Entry 8PKY (X-ray diffraction, 1.40 A resolution); this record covers chains A and B.

# Chain A (and B)
Name: histidine kinase
Organism: Chloroflexus aggregans
Notes: EC 2.7.13.3; chain B of this document is another copy of the same molecule, construct and numbering; everything in this record applies to it too
UniProt: B8GAY9 (B8GAY9_CHLAD); residue numbers follow UniProt; this construct covers 47-154
Amino-acid sequence (113 residues; numbered 47 to 159; the number before each row is that of its first residue):
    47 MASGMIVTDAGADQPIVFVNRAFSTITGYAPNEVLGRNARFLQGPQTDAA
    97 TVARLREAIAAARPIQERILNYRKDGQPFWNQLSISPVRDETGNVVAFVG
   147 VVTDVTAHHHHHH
Disordered / not traced: 47, 154-159 (chain B: 47, 153-159)
Differences from the reference sequence: conflict Ala85 (Cys in B8GAY9), His154 (Gln in B8GAY9); engineered mutation Val148 (Gln in B8GAY9); expression tag (155-159)
Residues lining bound ligands: FMN (flavin mononucleotide): Ile52, Thr54, Gln60, Asn84, Ala85, Arg86, Leu88, Gln89, Val98, Leu101, Arg102, Ile105, Ile115, Asn117, Asn127, Leu129, Ile131, Phe144, Val145, Gly146, Val148
Reported in the primary citation:
  - binding site for flavin mononucleotide: Gln89, Asn117, Asn127

# How chain A and chain B interact
Residue-residue contacts (28; chain A residue first):
  Ser49(A) - Asp136(B)  hydrogen bond
  Ser49(A) - Val142(B)
  Met51(A) - Val53(B)  hydrophobic
  Met51(A) - Ala143(B)  hydrophobic
  Val53(A) - Met51(B)  hydrophobic
  Val63(A) - Phe64(B)
  Phe64(A) - Val63(B)
  Phe64(A) - Phe64(B)  hydrophobic
  Asn66(A) - Val142(B)
  Gln128(A) - Glu137(B)
  Ser130(A) - Glu137(B)
  Val134(A) - Val145(B)  hydrophobic
  Val134(A) - Val147(B)  hydrophobic
  Arg135(A) - Val147(B)
  Asp136(A) - Ser49(B)  hydrogen bond
  Asp136(A) - Val147(B)
  Asp136(A) - Thr149(B)
  Glu137(A) - Gln112(B)
  Glu137(A) - Gln128(B)
  Glu137(A) - Ser130(B)  hydrogen bond
  Val142(A) - Ser49(B)
  Val142(A) - Met51(B)  hydrophobic
  Val142(A) - Asn66(B)
  Ala143(A) - Met51(B)  hydrophobic
  Val145(A) - Val134(B)  hydrophobic
  Val147(A) - Val134(B)  hydrophobic
  Val147(A) - Arg135(B)
  Val147(A) - Asp136(B)
Other interface residues (no listed pair), chain A (17 interface residues in all): Thr149

# In short
The interface between chain A and chain B involves 17 residues on one side and 18 on the other, with 3
hydrogen bonds. Polar pairs include Ser49(A)-Asp136(B) and Glu137(A)-Ser130(B). Ligands of chain A: flavin
mononucleotide. From the paper: a binding site for flavin mononucleotide at Gln89(A), Asn117(A) and Asn127(A).
Chain A and chain B are both histidine kinase (Chloroflexus aggregans); the structure, Structure of
Chloroflexus aggregans flavin based fluorescent protein (CagFbFP) Q148V variant, was determined by X-ray
diffraction.
